PDB entry 5OF4 | electron microscopy, 4.40 A resolution (low resolution: residue-level contacts below are approximate; hydrogen-bond / salt-bridge calls are withheld) | chains B and Z of the 10 polymer chains in the assembly

[Chain B]
Protein: TFIIH basal transcription factor complex helicase XPD subunit
From: Homo sapiens
Notes: EC 3.6.4.12
UniProt: P18074 (ERCC2_HUMAN); numbering as in UniProt (aligned over 1-760)
Amino-acid sequence (760 residues; row label = number of the first residue in the row):
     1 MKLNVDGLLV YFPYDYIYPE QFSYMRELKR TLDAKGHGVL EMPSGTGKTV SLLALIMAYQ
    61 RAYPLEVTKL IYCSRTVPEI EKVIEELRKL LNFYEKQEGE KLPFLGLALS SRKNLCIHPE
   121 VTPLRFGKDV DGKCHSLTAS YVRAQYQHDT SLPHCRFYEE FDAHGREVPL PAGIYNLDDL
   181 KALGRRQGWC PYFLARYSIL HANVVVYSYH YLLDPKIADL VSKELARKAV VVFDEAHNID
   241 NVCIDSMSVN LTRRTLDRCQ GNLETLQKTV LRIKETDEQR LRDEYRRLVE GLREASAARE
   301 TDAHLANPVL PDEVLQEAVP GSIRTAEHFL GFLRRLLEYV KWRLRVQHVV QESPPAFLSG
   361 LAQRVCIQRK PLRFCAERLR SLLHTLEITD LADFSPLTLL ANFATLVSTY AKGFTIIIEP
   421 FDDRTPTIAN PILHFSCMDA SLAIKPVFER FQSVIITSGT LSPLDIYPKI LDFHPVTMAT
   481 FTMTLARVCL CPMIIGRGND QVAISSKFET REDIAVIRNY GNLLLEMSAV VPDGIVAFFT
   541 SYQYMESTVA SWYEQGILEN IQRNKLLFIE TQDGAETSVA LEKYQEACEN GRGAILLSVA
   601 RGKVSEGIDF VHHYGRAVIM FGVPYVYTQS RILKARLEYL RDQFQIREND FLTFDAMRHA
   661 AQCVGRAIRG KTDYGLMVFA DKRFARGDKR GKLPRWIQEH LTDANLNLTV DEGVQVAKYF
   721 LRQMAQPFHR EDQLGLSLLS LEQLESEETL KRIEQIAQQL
Disordered / not traced: 1-10, 735-760
Metal / ion sites: 4Fe-4S cluster Fe: C116, C134, C155, C190
Small-molecule neighbours: 4Fe-4S cluster (SF4): L115, C116, I117, H118, C134, T138, C155, F157, C190, F193
Swiss-Prot annotation at these positions:
  - motif: D234 to H237 (DEAH box), K682 to R695 (Nuclear localization signal)
  - binding site (ATP): M42 to T49
  - binding site ([4Fe-4S] cluster): C116, C134, C155, C190
  - natural variant: G47 (G47R: In XP-D), T76 (T76A: In XP-D), R112 (R112H: In TTD1 and XP-D), D234 (D234N: In XP-D), C259 (C259Y: In TTD1), L461 (L461V: In XP-D and TTD1), T482 (deletion: In TTD1), L485 (L485P: In XP-D), R487 (R487G: In TTD1), V488 to M493 (deletion: In TTD1), R511 (R511Q: In XP-D), S541 (S541R: In XP-D), 18 further natural variant entries in UniProt
  - mutagenesis: K48 (K48R: Decreased transcriptional activity of the reconstituted TFIIH complex. Damaged DNA opening by TFIIH is impeded. Loss of TFIIH 5'-3' helicase activity, still binds GTF2H2 ...), C190 (C190S: Reduced iron-sulfur-binding. Iron-sulfur-binding is further decreased in absence of MMS19), Y192 (Y192A: Does not restore nucleotide excision repair (NER) in deficient cells, does not bind UV damaged DNA, TFIIH is able to transcribe), R196 (R196E: Restores <5% nucleotide excision repair (NER) in deficient cells, does not bind UV damaged DNA, TFIIH is able to transcribe), G675 (G675W: No longer interacts with GTF2H2/p44, has 5'-3' helicase activity)
From the paper describing this entry:
  - disease-associated variants - C259Y: decreased binding to MAT1 (citing earlier work)
  - disease-associated variants - C259Y: decreased catalytic activity (citing earlier work)
  - disease-associated variants - Q726* (citing earlier work)

[Chain Z]
Protein: Unassigned secondary structure elements.
From: Homo sapiens
Amino-acid sequence (270 residues; row label = number of the first residue in the row; note: 314 numbers in that range are skipped by the numbering (no residue carries them; nothing is unmodelled there); X marks 270 residues of unknown identity (built as UNK)):
     1 XXXXXXXXXX XXXXXXXXXX
    82 XXXXXXXXX
   101 XXXXXXXXXX XXXXXXXX
   159 XXXXXXX
   171 XXXXXXXXXX X
   201 XXXXXXXXXX XXXXXXXXXX XXXXXXXXXX XXXX
   250 XXXXXXXXXX XXXXXXXXXX
   281 XXXXXXXXXX XXXX
   301 XXXXXXXXXX XXX
   401 XXXXXXXXXX XXXXXXXXXX X
   430 XXXXXXXXXX XXXXXXXXXX XXXXXX
   465 XXXXXXXXXX XXXXXXXXXX XXX
   501 XXXXXXXXXX XXXXXXXXXX
   530 XXXXXXXXXX
   551 XXXXXXXXXX
   571 XXXXXXXXXX XXXX

[Chain B / chain Z interface]
Chain B side of the interface, 17 residues: Y14, D15, E546, A550, Y553, E559, Q562, R563, L566, F568, I569, A575, S578, V579, E582, K583, R592

[Overview]
No residue of chain B is in contact with chain Z. Chain B binds 4Fe-4S cluster. Curated annotation (UniProt)
lists 8 ATP-binding residues, 4 [4Fe-4S] cluster-binding residues and 5 mutagenesis sites on chain B. From the
paper: C259Y of chain B reduces binding to MAT1; C259Y of chain B reduces catalytic activity.
Chain B is TFIIH basal transcription factor complex helicase XPD subunit and chain Z is Unassigned secondary
structure elements., both from Homo sapiens; the structure, The cryo-EM structure of human TFIIH, was
determined by electron microscopy.
